PDB entry 7T0V | electron microscopy, 3.67 A resolution | chains C and G of the 7 polymer chains in the assembly

Chain C:
Name: Rix7
Source organism: Chaetomium thermophilum
UniProt: G0RZG1 (G0RZG1_CHATD); numbering as in UniProt (aligned over 1-802)
Chain sequence (813 residues; each row starts with the number of its first residue):
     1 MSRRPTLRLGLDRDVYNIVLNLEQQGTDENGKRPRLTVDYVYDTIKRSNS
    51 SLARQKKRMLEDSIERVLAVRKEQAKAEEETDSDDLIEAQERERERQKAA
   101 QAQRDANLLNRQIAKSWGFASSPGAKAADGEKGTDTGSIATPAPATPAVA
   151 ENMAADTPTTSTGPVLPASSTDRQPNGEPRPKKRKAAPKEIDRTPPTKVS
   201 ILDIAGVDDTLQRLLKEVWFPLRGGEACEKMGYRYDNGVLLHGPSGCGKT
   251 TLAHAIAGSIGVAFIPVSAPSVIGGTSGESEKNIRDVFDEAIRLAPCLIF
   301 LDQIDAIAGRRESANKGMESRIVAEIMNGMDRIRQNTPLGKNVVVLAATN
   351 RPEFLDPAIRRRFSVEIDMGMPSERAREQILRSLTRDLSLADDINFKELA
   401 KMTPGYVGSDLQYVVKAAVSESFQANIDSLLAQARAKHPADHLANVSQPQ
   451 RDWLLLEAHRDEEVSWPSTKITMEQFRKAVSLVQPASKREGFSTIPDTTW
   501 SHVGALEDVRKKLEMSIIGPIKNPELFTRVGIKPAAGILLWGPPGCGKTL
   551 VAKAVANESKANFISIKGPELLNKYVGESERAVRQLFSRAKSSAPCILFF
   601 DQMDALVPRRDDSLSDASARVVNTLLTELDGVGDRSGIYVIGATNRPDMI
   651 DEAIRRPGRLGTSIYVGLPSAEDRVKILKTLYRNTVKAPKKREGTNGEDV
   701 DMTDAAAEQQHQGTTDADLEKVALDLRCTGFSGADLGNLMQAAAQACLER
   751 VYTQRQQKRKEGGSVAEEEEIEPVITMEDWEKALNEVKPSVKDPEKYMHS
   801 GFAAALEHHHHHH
Not modelled in the structure: 1-192, 440-445, 687-713, 763-767, 801-813
Sequence notes: conflict Gln-303 (Glu in G0RZG1), Gln-602 (Glu in G0RZG1); expression tag (803-813)
Ion coordination: Mg2+: Thr-250 (together with ATP)
Small-molecule neighbours:
  - ATP (adenosine-5'-triphosphate), molecule 1: Asp-203, Ile-204, Ala-205, Ser-245, Gly-246, Cys-247, Gly-248, Lys-249, Thr-250, Thr-251, Asn-350, Ile-380, Ser-383, Leu-384, Gly-408, Ser-409, Gln-412
  - ATP, molecule 2: Asp-331, Arg-334, Ala-358, Arg-361, Arg-362
  - ATP, molecule 3: His-502, Val-503, Gly-504, Leu-506, Pro-543, Pro-544, Gly-545, Cys-546, Gly-547, Lys-548, Thr-549, Leu-550, Gln-602, Asn-645, Ile-677, Thr-680, Leu-681, Gly-733, Ala-734
  - ATP, molecule 4: Asp-630, Ala-653, Arg-656, Arg-659

Chain G:
Name: polyvaline
Chain sequence (23 residues; each row starts with the number of its first residue):
     4 VVVVVVVVVVVVVVVVVVVVVVV

Chain C / chain G interface:
Contacting residue pairs - 15 pairs, chain C then chain G:
  Gly-275(C) with Val-7(G); Val-8(G), hydrogen bond (backbone-backbone)
  Thr-276(C) with Val-5(G); Val-8(G)
  Ser-277(C) with Val-6(G); Val-8(G)
  Lys-574(C) with Val-20(G); Val-21(G), hydrogen bond (backbone-backbone)
  Tyr-575(C) with Val-18(G), hydrophobic; Val-19(G); Val-20(G), hydrophobic; Val-21(G)
  Val-576(C) with Val-19(G), hydrophobic; Val-21(G), hydrophobic
  Ala-617(C) with Val-21(G), hydrophobic
Also at the interface, not in a pair above, chain C (9 interface residues in all): Lys-316, Met-318
Also at the interface, not in a pair above, chain G (9 interface residues in all): Val-10

Summary:
The chain C/chain G interface involves 9 residues from each chain, with 2 hydrogen bonds. Main-chain hydrogen
bonds include Gly-275(C)/Val-8(G) and Lys-574(C)/Val-21(G). Bound to chain C: 4 copies of ATP.
Here chain C is Rix7 (Chaetomium thermophilum) and chain G is polyvaline. Entry 7T0V (CryoEM structure of the
crosslinked Rix7 AAA-ATPase) was determined by electron microscopy together with 7SWL and 7T3I from the same
study.
